Entry 7Q5Z (electron microscopy, 3.25 A resolution); this record covers chain A.

== Chain A ==
Protein: Alpha-2-macroglobulin-like protein 1
Source organism: Homo sapiens
UniProtKB: A8K2U0 (A2ML1_HUMAN); numbering as in UniProt (aligned over 19-1454)
Sequence (1436 residues; numbered 19 to 1454; the number before each row is that of its first residue):
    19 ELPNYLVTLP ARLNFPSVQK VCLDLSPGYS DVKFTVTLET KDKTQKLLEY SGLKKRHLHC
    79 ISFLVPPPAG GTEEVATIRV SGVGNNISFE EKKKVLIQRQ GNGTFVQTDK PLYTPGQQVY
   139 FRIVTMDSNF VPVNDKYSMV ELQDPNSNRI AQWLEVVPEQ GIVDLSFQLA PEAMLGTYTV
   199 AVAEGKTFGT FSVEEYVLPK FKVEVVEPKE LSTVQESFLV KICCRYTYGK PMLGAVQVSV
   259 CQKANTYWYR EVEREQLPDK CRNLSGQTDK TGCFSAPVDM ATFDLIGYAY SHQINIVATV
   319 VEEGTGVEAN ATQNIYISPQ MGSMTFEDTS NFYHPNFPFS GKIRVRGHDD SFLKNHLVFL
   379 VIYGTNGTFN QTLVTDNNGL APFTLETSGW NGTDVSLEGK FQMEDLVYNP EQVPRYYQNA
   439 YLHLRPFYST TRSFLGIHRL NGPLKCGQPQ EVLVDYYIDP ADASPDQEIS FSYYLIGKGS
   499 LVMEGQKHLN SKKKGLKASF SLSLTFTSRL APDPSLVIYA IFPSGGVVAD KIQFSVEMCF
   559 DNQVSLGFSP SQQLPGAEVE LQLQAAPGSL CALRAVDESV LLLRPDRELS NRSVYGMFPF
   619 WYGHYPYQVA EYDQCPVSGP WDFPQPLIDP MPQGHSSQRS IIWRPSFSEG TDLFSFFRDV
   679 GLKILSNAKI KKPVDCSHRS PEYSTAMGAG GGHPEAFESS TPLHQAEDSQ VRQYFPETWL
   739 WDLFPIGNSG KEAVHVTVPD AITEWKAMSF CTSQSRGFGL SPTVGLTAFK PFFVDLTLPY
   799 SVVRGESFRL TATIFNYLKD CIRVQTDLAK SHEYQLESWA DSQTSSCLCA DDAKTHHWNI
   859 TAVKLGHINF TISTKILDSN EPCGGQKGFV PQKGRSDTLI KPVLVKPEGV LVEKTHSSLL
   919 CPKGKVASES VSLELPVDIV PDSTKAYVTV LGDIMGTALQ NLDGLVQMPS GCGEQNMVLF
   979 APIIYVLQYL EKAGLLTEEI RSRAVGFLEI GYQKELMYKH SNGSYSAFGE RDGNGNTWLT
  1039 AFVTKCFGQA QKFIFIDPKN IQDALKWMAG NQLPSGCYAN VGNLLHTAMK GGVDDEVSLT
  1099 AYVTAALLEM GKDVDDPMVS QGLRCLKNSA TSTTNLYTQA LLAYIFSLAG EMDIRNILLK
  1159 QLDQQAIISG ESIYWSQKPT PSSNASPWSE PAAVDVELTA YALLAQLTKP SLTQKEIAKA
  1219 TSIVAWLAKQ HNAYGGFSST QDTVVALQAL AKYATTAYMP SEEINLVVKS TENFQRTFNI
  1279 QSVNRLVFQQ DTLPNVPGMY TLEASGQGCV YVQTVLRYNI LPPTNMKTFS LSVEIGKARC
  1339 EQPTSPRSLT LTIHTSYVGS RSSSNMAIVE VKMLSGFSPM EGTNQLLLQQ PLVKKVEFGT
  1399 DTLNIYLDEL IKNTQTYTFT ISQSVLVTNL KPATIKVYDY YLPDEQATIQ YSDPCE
Disordered / not traced: 19, 264-276, 634-669, 696-729, 1178-1185
Disulfide bonds: Cys40-Cys78, Cys241-Cys291, Cys259-Cys279, Cys464-Cys557, Cys589-Cys769, Cys633-Cys694, Cys819-Cys847, Cys845-Cys881, Cys919-Cys1307, Cys1075-Cys1123, Cys1338-Cys1453
Curated features (UniProtKB/Swiss-Prot):
  - region: Ser695 to Asp726 (Bait region)
  - glycosylation (N-linked (GlcNAc...) asparagine): Asn120, Asn281, Asn409, Asn857, Asn1020
  - cross-link: Cys970 to Gln973 (Isoglutamyl cysteine thioester (Cys-Gln))
  - natural variant: Gln255 to Glu1454 (deletion: Risk factor for otitis media), Pro356 (P356R: May be a risk factor for otitis media), Arg893 to Glu1454 (deletion: Risk factor for otitis media), Glu972 to Glu1454 (deletion: Risk factor for otitis media), Arg1001 (R1001W: May be a risk factor for otitis media)
What the authors report for this chain:
  - contacts within the chain: Leu130-Phe733 (hydrophobic contact), Val598-Phe733 (hydrophobic contact), Cys970-Gln973 (covalent link)

== Summary ==
From the paper: contacts within the chain involving Phe733, Leu130 and Val598 among others.
Chain A is Alpha-2-macroglobulin-like protein 1 (Homo sapiens); the structure, Cryo-EM structure of native
human A2ML1, was determined by electron microscopy together with 7Q1Y, 7Q60 and 7Q61 from the same study.
